1JCO - chains A and B; structure by solution NMR.

Chain A:
Protein: Insulin A chain
Source organism: Homo sapiens
Reference sequence: P01308 (INS_HUMAN); residues 1-21 here correspond to UniProt positions 90-110 (UniProt number = residue number + 89)
Amino-acid sequence (21 residues; numbered 1 to 21; the number before each row is that of its first residue):
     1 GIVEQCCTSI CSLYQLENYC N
Disulfides: Cys-6/Cys-11

Chain B:
Protein: Insulin B chain
Source organism: Homo sapiens
Reference sequence: P01308 (INS_HUMAN); residues 1-30 here correspond to UniProt positions 25-54 (UniProt number = residue number + 24)
Amino-acid sequence (30 residues; row label = number of the first residue in the row):
     1 FVNQHLCGSH LVEALYLVCG ERGFFYPTKT
Construct notes: engineered mutation Pro-27 (Thr51 in P01308), Thr-28 (Pro52 in P01308)

Chain A / chain B interface:
Residue-residue contacts (30):
  Val-3(A) with Leu-11(B); Val-12(B)
  Cys-6(A) with His-5(B); Leu-11(B)
  Cys-7(A) with His-5(B); Cys-7(B), disulfide; Leu-11(B)
  Thr-8(A) with His-5(B)
  Ser-9(A) with Asn-3(B); Gln-4(B); His-5(B)
  Ile-10(A) with Val-2(B); Asn-3(B); His-5(B)
  Cys-11(A) with His-5(B); Leu-11(B)
  Leu-13(A) with Asn-3(B)
  Leu-16(A) with Leu-11(B); Ala-14(B); Leu-15(B); Val-18(B); Cys-19(B)
  Glu-17(A) with Val-18(B); Cys-19(B)
  Tyr-19(A) with Leu-15(B); Phe-24(B)
  Cys-20(A) with Cys-19(B), disulfide; Phe-24(B)
  Asn-21(A) with Gly-23(B); Phe-24(B)
Interface residues without a listed pair, chain A (15 interface residues in all): Ile-2, Gln-15
Interface residues without a listed pair, chain B (14 interface residues in all): Phe-1
Disulfides between the chains: Cys-7(A)/Cys-7(B), Cys-20(A)/Cys-19(B)

Overview:
The interface between chain A and chain B involves 15 residues on one side and 14 on the other; the contacts
include 2 disulfide bonds.
Here chain A is Insulin A chain and chain B is Insulin B chain, both from Homo sapiens. Entry 1JCO (Solution
structure of the monomeric [Thr(B27)->Pro,Pro(B28)->Thr] insulin mutant (PT insulin)) was determined by
solution NMR.
